PDB entry 4B5V | X-ray diffraction, 2.04 A resolution | chains A and B

Chain A (and B):
Molecule: 4-hydroxy-2-oxo-heptane-1,7-dioate aldolase
Source organism: Escherichia coli atcc 8739
Notes: EC 4.1.2.20; chain B of this document is another copy of the same molecule, construct and numbering; everything in this record applies to it too
UniProtKB: B1IS70 (HPCH_ECOLC); residue numbers follow UniProt; this construct covers 1-251
Sequence (251 residues; row label = number of the first residue in the row):
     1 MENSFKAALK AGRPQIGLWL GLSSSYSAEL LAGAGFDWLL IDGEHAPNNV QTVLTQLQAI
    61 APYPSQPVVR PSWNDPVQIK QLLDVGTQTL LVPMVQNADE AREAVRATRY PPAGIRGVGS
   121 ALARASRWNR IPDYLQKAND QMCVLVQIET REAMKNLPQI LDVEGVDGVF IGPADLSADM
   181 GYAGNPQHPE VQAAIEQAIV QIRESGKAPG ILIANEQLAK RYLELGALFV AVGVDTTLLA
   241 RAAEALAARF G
Metal / ion sites: Mg2+: Glu149, Asp175 (together with E8U, pyruvic acid)
Residues lining bound ligands:
  - E8U ((4R)-4-oxidanyl-2-oxidanylidene-heptanedioic acid): Trp19, His45, Arg70, Val118, Gly119, Ser120, Ala121, Leu122, Gln147, Glu149, Phe170, Gly172, Pro173, Ala174, Asp175, Leu212
  - E8U / pyruvic acid: Trp19, His45, Arg70, Val118, Gly119, Ser120, Ala121, Leu122, Gln147, Glu149, Phe170, Gly172, Pro173, Ala174, Asp175, Leu212
  - pyruvic acid (PYR): Trp19, Arg70, Gln147, Glu149, Phe170, Gly172, Pro173, Ala174, Asp175, Leu212
What the authors report for this chain:
  - binding site for E8U: His45, Arg70, Val118
  - contacts within the chain: Asp42-Arg70 (salt bridge)
  - catalytic residues: Arg70
  - Mg2+ coordination through a water molecule: His45, Val118
  - mutagenesis - D42A, R70A: abolished catalytic activity
  - mutagenesis - R70A (730-fold): decreased binding to oxalate
  - mutagenesis - R70A, R70K: unchanged binding to pyruvate
  - mutagenesis - D42A (100-fold): decreased binding to pyruvate
  - mutagenesis - D42A: abolished binding to oxalate
  - mutagenesis - R70K (2-fold): decreased catalytic activity on pyruvate

Chain A / chain B interface:
Residue-residue contacts (50; chain A residue first):
  Ile16(A) - Phe250(B)  hydrophobic
  Gly21(A) - Tyr26(B)
  Leu22(A) - Tyr26(B)
  Leu22(A) - Leu239(B)  hydrophobic
  Tyr26(A) - Gly21(B)
  Tyr26(A) - Leu22(B)
  Tyr26(A) - Pro47(B)
  Leu30(A) - Thr236(B)
  Leu30(A) - Leu239(B)  hydrophobic
  Leu30(A) - Ala240(B)  hydrophobic
  Leu31(A) - Leu239(B)  hydrophobic
  Leu31(A) - Ala243(B)  hydrophobic
  Ala34(A) - Ala243(B)  hydrophobic
  Ala34(A) - Glu244(B)
  Ala34(A) - Ala247(B)
  Phe36(A) - Ala243(B)
  Phe36(A) - Ala247(B)  hydrophobic
  Pro47(A) - Tyr26(B)
  Glu216(A) - Leu246(B)
  Glu216(A) - Arg249(B)  salt bridge
  Glu216(A) - Phe250(B)
  Ala219(A) - Phe250(B)  hydrophobic
  Lys220(A) - Arg249(B)  hydrogen bond (side chain-backbone)
  Lys220(A) - Phe250(B)
  Leu223(A) - Phe250(B)  hydrophobic
  Val232(A) - Leu246(B)
  Val232(A) - Phe250(B)  hydrophobic
  Gly233(A) - Leu246(B)
  Asp235(A) - Leu239(B)
  Thr236(A) - Leu30(B)
  Leu238(A) - Ala243(B)  hydrophobic
  Leu239(A) - Leu31(B)  hydrophobic
  Leu239(A) - Asp235(B)
  Ala240(A) - Leu30(B)  hydrophobic
  Ala243(A) - Leu31(B)  hydrophobic
  Ala243(A) - Ala34(B)  hydrophobic
  Ala243(A) - Phe36(B)
  Ala243(A) - Leu238(B)  hydrophobic
  Glu244(A) - Ala34(B)
  Leu246(A) - Glu216(B)
  Leu246(A) - Val232(B)
  Leu246(A) - Gly233(B)
  Ala247(A) - Ala34(B)
  Ala247(A) - Phe36(B)  hydrophobic
  Arg249(A) - Glu216(B)  salt bridge
  Arg249(A) - Lys220(B)
  Phe250(A) - Ile16(B)  hydrophobic
  Phe250(A) - Glu216(B)
  Phe250(A) - Ala219(B)  hydrophobic
  Phe250(A) - Val232(B)  hydrophobic
Interface residues without a listed pair, chain A (30 interface residues in all): Leu18, Ser27, Gly35, Ala242
Interface residues without a listed pair, chain B (30 interface residues in all): Leu18, Ser27, Gly35, Leu223, Ala242

In short:
Chain A and chain B each contribute 30 residues to their interface, with 1 hydrogen bond and 2 salt bridges.
Polar contacts include Glu216(A)-Arg249(B) and Lys220(A)-Arg249(B). Chain A binds pyruvic acid, compound E8U
and E8U / pyruvic acid. From the paper: the catalytic residue Arg70(A); D42A and R70A of chain A abolish
catalytic activity.
Chain A and chain B are both 4-hydroxy-2-oxo-heptane-1,7-dioate aldolase (Escherichia coli atcc 8739); the
structure, Crystal structures of divalent metal dependent pyruvate aldolase, HpaI, in complex with
4-hydroxyl-2-ketoheptane-1,7-dioate, was determined by X-ray diffraction (same publication as 4B5S, 4B5T,
4B5U, 4B5W and 4B5X).
